8JCD - chains E and I of the 10 polymer chains in the assembly; structure by electron microscopy, 3.14 A resolution.

Chain E:
Protein: Histone H3.1
Organism: Homo sapiens
Reference sequence: P68431 (H31_HUMAN); residues 1-135 here correspond to UniProt positions 2-136 (UniProt number = residue number + 1)
Chain sequence (135 residues; each row starts with the number of its first residue):
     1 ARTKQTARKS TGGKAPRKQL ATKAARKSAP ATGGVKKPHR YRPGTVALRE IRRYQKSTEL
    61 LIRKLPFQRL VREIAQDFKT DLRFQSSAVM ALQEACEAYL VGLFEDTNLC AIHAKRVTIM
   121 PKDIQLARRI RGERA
Unresolved in the structure: 1-57, 135
UniProt features mapped onto this chain:
  - modified residue: Arg2 (Asymmetric dimethylarginine), Thr3 (Phosphothreonine), Lys4 (Allysine), Gln5 (5-glutamyl dopamine), Thr6 (Phosphothreonine), Arg8 (Citrulline), Lys9 (N6,N6,N6-trimethyllysine), Ser10 (ADP-ribosylserine), Thr11 (Phosphothreonine), Lys14 (N6-(2-hydroxyisobutyryl)lysine), Arg17 (Asymmetric dimethylarginine), Lys18 (N6-(2-hydroxyisobutyryl)lysine), Lys23 (N6-(2-hydroxyisobutyryl)lysine), Arg26 (Citrulline), Lys27 (N6,N6,N6-trimethyllysine), Ser28 (ADP-ribosylserine), Lys36 (N6,N6,N6-trimethyllysine), Lys37 (N6-methyllysine), Tyr41 (Phosphotyrosine), Lys56 (N6,N6,N6-trimethyllysine) and 8 more in UniProt
  - lipidation: Lys18 (N6-decanoyllysine)

Chain I:
Molecule: 147-nt DNA strand
Sequence (147 nucleotides; each row starts with the number of its first residue; numbers below 1 keep their minus sign (DA-73 is residue -73)):
   -73 ATCGGATGTA TATATCTGAC ACGTGCCTGG AGACTAGGGA GTAATCCCCT TGGCGGTTAA
   -13 AACGCGGGGG ACAGCGCGTA CGTGCGTTTA AGCGGTGCTA GAGCTGTCTA CGACCAATTG
    47 AGCGGCCTCG GCACCGGGAT TCTCGAT
Unresolved in the structure: -73 to -58, 63-73

How chain E and chain I interact:
Contacting residue pairs (8):
  Arg63(E) with DA17(I), phosphate contact
  Lys64(E) with DG18(I), hydrogen bond to the phosphate; DC19(I), salt bridge to the phosphate
  Leu65(E) with DA17(I), phosphate contact; DG18(I), hydrogen bond to the phosphate
  Pro66(E) with DA17(I), phosphate contact
  Arg69(E) with DA17(I), salt bridge to the phosphate
  Arg83(E) with DA26(I), sugar contact
Other interface residues (no listed pair), chain I (5 interface residues in all): DG27

In short:
6 residues of chain E and 5 residues of chain I are in contact, with 2 hydrogen bonds and 2 salt bridges.
Among the polar pairs are Lys64(E)-DG18(I), Leu65(E)-DG18(I) and Lys64(E)-DC19(I).
Chain E is Histone H3.1 (Homo sapiens) and chain I is a 147-nt DNA strand; the structure, Human H2BFWTH100R
nucleosome with 601 DNA, was determined by electron microscopy together with 8JBX and 8JCC from the same
study.
